PDB entry 8QU6 | electron microscopy, 3.45 A resolution | chains C and H of the 10 polymer chains in the assembly

[Chain C]
Protein: DNA-directed RNA polymerase subunit beta
From: Mycolicibacterium smegmatis MC2 155
Notes: EC 2.7.7.6
UniProt: P60281 (RPOB_MYCS2); numbering as in UniProt (aligned over 1-1169)
Amino-acid sequence (1169 residues; row label = number of the first residue in the row):
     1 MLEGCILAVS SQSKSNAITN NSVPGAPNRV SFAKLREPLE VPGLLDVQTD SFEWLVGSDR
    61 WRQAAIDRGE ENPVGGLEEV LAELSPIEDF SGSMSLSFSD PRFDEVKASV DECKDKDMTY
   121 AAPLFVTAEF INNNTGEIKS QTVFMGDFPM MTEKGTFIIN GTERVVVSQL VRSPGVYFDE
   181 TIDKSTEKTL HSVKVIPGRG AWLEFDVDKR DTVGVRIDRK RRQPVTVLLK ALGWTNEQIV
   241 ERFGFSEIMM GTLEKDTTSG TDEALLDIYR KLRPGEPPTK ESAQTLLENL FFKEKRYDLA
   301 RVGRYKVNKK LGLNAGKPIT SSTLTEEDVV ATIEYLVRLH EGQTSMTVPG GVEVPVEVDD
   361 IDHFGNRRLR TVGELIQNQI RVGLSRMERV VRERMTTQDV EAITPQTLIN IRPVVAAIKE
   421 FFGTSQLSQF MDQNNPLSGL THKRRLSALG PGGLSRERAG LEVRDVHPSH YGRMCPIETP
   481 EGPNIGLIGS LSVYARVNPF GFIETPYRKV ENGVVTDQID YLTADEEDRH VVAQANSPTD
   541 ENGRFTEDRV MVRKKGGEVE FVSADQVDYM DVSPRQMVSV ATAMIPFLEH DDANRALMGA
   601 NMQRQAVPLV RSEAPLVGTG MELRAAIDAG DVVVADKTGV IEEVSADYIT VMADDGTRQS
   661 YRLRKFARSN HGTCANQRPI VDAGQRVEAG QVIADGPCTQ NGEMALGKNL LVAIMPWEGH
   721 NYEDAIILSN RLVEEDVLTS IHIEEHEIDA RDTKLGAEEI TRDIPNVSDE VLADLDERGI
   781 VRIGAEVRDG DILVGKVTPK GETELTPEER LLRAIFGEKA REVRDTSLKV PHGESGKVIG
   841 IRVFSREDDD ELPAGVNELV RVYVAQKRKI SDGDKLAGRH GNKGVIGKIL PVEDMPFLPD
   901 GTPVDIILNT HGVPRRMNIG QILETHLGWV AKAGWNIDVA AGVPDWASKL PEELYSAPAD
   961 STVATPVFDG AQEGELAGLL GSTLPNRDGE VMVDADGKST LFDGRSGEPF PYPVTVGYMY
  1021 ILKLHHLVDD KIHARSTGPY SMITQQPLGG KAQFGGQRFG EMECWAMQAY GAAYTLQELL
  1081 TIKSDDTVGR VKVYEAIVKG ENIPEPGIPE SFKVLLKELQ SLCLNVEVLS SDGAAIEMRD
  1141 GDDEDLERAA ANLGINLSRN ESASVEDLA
Unresolved in the structure: 1-21, 1139-1169
Swiss-Prot annotation at these positions:
  - mutagenesis: Gln429 (Q429K/L: Rifampicin (Rif) resistant), Asp432 (D432V: Rifampicin (Rif) resistant; D432Y: Rifampicin (Rif) resistant; RbpA no longer rescues transcription in the presence of Rif. Decreased affinity for Rif, no change in affinity for RbpA), His442 (H442D/L/P/R/Y: Rifampicin (Rif) resistant), Arg445 (R445L/P: Rifampicin (Rif) resistant), Ser447 (S447L/P/W: Rifampicin (Rif) resistant; RbpA no longer rescues transcription in the presence of Rif, decreased affinity for Rif, no change in affinity for RbpA; tested in the Leu mutation), Leu449 (L449P: Rifampicin (Rif) resistant)
What the authors report for this chain:
  - conformationally variable residues (loop rearrangement): Arg456, Pro483 to Asn484

[Chain H]
Protein: Helicase
From: Mycolicibacterium smegmatis MC2 155
UniProt: I7G5V9 (I7G5V9_MYCS2); residue numbers follow UniProt; this construct covers 1-736
Amino-acid sequence (736 residues; numbered 1 to 736; the number before each row is that of its first residue):
     1 MSGRDYEDEL QSERDYVAGL YARLDAERAQ SQRRYAAALR EHGGTAVERD AEVRALAKDI
    61 ARLNVADNGL CFGRLDTLDD ARLYIGRLGI FDRDNDFEPL LLDWRAPMAR PFYVATAANP
   121 ENMRRRRQFH TLGRKVVDFT DEILGRPTGA EHDATNDAAL LAAVNAPRGE GMRDIVATIQ
   181 AEQDQVIRLD HTGVLVIEGG PGTGKTVVAL HRVAYLLYTY RKQMERHGVL VVGPTPAFLD
   241 HIGRVLPSLG ESDAVFMTPG DFVPGLHVTA EDTPEAAEVK GSLKILDVLK AAVADRQELP
   301 SEPIPIDLSD VTMRIDAETA KWARDEARKT GLPHNEARAE FVDVVTYVVT ERAVARIGRG
   361 WLTRDDKHAW EKMRADVVGE LEDHEQFNAA LDALWPILTP EDVLAQLYTS HERLRAAGAP
   421 ECLWRADGEA WTVSDVPLLD ELVDLLGRNK AADEAAERER REEEAYAAGV LDLMVDREDL
   481 MDDEDHLLAQ DLIDAEELAD RFKEQDNREL SERAAADREW TYGHVVVDEA QELSEMDWRL
   541 LMRRCPRRSF TIVGDLAQRR SPAGARSWGA MLDSYVPGRW VYKSLSVNYR TPAEIMAVAA
   601 AVLAEFAPDA TPPDSVRACG VAPWARQVTD DDIASAIAEF VSEEAGREGT SVVIGPPDVP
   661 GTVPPSETKG LEFDAVLVVE PERILADGPR GAAELYVALT RATQRLGVLY RDALPQALAG
   721 LAEGDAAATV EQRTSA
Unresolved in the structure: 1, 164-173, 719-736
Bound ions: Mg2+: Asp483 (shared with 3 residues of chain D)
What the authors report for this chain:
  - mutagenesis - T206E, E529S/Q558N: abolished catalytic activity on ATP

[Interface between chain C and chain H]
Pairs across the interface (42; chain C residue first):
  Ile182(C) - Arg226(H)
  Lys184(C) - Gln505(H)
  Ser185(C) - Arg513(H)  hydrogen bond (backbone-side chain)
  Thr186(C) - Trp520(H)
  Glu187(C) - Arg226(H)  hydrogen bond (backbone-side chain)
  Glu187(C) - Arg513(H)
  Lys188(C) - His227(H)  hydrogen bond
  Lys188(C) - Trp520(H)
  Lys188(C) - Thr521(H)  hydrogen bond (side chain-backbone)
  Lys209(C) - Thr521(H)  hydrogen bond (backbone-side chain)
  Arg210(C) - Glu519(H)  hydrogen bond (side chain-backbone)
  Arg210(C) - Thr521(H)
  Arg210(C) - Arg543(H)
  Arg210(C) - Pro546(H)
  Asp211(C) - Thr521(H)
  Asp211(C) - Pro546(H)
  Asp211(C) - Arg547(H)
  Glu247(C) - Arg547(H)
  Glu247(C) - Arg548(H)
  Glu247(C) - Arg579(H)  salt bridge
  Glu341(C) - Gln223(H)  hydrogen bond (backbone-side chain)
  Arg458(C) - Asp494(H)  salt bridge
  Arg464(C) - Leu487(H)
  Arg464(C) - Asp491(H)
  Arg464(C) - Leu492(H)
  Glu481(C) - Glu484(H)
  Glu481(C) - Asp485(H)
  Glu481(C) - His486(H)  hydrogen bond (backbone-backbone)
  Gly482(C) - Asp485(H)
  Gly482(C) - Leu487(H)
  Pro483(C) - Arg477(H)
  Pro483(C) - Asp485(H)
  Pro483(C) - Leu487(H)
  Pro483(C) - Asp491(H)
  Ile485(C) - Leu487(H)  hydrophobic
  Gln605(C) - Glu484(H)
  Lys875(C) - Asp483(H)
  Lys883(C) - Asp483(H)  salt bridge
  His1026(C) - Glu484(H)  salt bridge
  Arg1058(C) - Asp479(H)  salt bridge
  Glu1061(C) - Leu473(H)
  Trp1065(C) - Leu473(H)  hydrophobic
Other interface residues (no listed pair), chain C (31 interface residues in all): Thr189, Ile248, Glu254, Glu457, Ala459, Gly460, Met1062

[In short]
31 residues of chain C and 24 residues of chain H are in contact; the contacts include 8 hydrogen bonds and 5
salt bridges. Polar pairs include Glu247(C)-Arg579(H), Arg458(C)-Asp494(H) and Lys883(C)-Asp483(H). The paper
reports that T206E and E529S/Q558N of chain H abolish catalytic activity on ATP; conformational variability at
Arg456(C) and Pro483(C).
Here chain C is DNA-directed RNA polymerase subunit beta and chain H is Helicase, both from Mycolicibacterium
smegmatis MC2 155. Entry 8QU6 (Mycobacterium smegnatis RNA polymerase transcription initiation complex with
SigmaA, RbpA, HelD and an upstream-fork promoter fragment) was determined by electron microscopy together with
8Q3I, 8QN8, 8QTI, 8R2M, 8R3M, 8R6P and 8R6R from the same study.
